PDB entry 8H2B | X-ray diffraction, 2.10 A resolution | chains C and D of the 4 polymer chains in the assembly

# Chain C (and D)
Protein: Alcohol dehydrogenase
From: Zobellia galactanivorans
Notes: chain D of this document is another copy of the same molecule, construct and numbering; everything in this record applies to it too
Reference sequence: G0L712 (G0L712_ZOBGA); residues 1-372 here = UniProt positions 1-372
Sequence (373 residues; numbered 0 to 372; the number before each row is that of its first residue; numbering starts at 0):
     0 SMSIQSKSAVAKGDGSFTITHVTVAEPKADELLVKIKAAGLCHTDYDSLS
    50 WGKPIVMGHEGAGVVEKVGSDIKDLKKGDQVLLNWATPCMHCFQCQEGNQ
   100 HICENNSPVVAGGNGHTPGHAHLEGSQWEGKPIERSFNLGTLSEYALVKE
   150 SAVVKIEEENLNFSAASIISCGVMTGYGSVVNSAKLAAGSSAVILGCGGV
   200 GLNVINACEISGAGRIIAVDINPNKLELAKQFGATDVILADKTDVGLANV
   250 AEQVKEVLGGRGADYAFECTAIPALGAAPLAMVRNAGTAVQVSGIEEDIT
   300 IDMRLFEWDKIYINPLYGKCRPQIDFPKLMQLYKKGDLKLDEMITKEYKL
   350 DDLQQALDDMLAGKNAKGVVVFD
Not modelled in the structure: 112-114, 372 (chain D: 0-1, 372)
Differences from the reference sequence: expression tag (0)
Bound ions: Zn2+ site 1: Cys41, His58, Cys170; Zn2+ site 2: Cys88, Cys91, Cys94, Cys102; Na+: Glu208, Ile209 (shared with 2 residues of chain B)
Ligand contacts: NAD (nicotinamide-adenine-dinucleotide): Cys41, His42, Thr43, Asp46, Trp84, Cys170, Thr174, Gly195, Cys196, Gly197, Gly198, Val199, Gly200, Val218, Asp219, Ile220, Asn221, Lys224, Ala239, Leu246, Cys268, Thr269, Ala270, Ile271, Leu274, Val291, Ser292, Pro314, Leu315, Tyr316, Met359
Reported in the primary citation:
  - binding site for NAD: Thr43, Gly198, Val199, Asp219, Ile220, Leu246, Thr269, Ile271, Leu274, Val291, Pro314, Tyr316

# How chain C and chain D interact
Pairs across the interface (93; chain C residue first):
  Phe92(C) - Arg260(D)
  Phe92(C) - Arg283(D)
  Gln93(C) - Arg283(D)
  Gln93(C) - Asn284(D)  hydrogen bond (side chain-backbone)
  Asn98(C) - Ala285(D)
  His100(C) - Asp308(D)  salt bridge
  Ile101(C) - Asn284(D)
  Ile101(C) - Ala285(D)  hydrophobic
  Ile101(C) - Trp307(D)  hydrophobic
  Glu103(C) - Arg260(D)  salt bridge
  Val108(C) - Trp307(D)
  Val109(C) - Asn284(D)
  Val109(C) - Trp307(D)
  Arg260(C) - Phe92(D)
  Arg260(C) - Glu103(D)  salt bridge
  Arg283(C) - Phe92(D)
  Arg283(C) - Gln93(D)
  Asn284(C) - Gln93(D)  hydrogen bond (backbone-side chain)
  Asn284(C) - Val109(D)
  Ala285(C) - Asn98(D)
  Gln290(C) - Met302(D)
  Gly293(C) - Glu306(D)
  Gly293(C) - Trp307(D)
  Ile294(C) - Met302(D)
  Ile294(C) - Arg303(D)  hydrogen bond (backbone-backbone)
  Ile294(C) - Glu306(D)  hydrogen bond (backbone-side chain)
  Glu295(C) - Arg303(D)
  Glu295(C) - Glu306(D)
  Glu296(C) - Ile300(D)
  Glu296(C) - Asp301(D)
  Glu296(C) - Met302(D)  hydrogen bond (backbone-backbone)
  Asp297(C) - Thr299(D)
  Asp297(C) - Ile300(D)
  Asp297(C) - Asp301(D)
  Ile298(C) - Ile298(D)
  Ile298(C) - Thr299(D)
  Ile298(C) - Ile300(D)  hydrogen bond (backbone-backbone)
  Ile298(C) - Met302(D)  hydrophobic
  Thr299(C) - Asp297(D)
  Thr299(C) - Ile298(D)
  Thr299(C) - Thr299(D)
  Ile300(C) - Glu296(D)
  Ile300(C) - Asp297(D)
  Ile300(C) - Ile298(D)  hydrogen bond (backbone-backbone)
  Ile300(C) - Ile300(D)  hydrophobic
  Ile300(C) - Met302(D)  hydrophobic
  Asp301(C) - Glu295(D)
  Asp301(C) - Asp297(D)
  Met302(C) - Ile294(D)
  Met302(C) - Glu296(D)  hydrogen bond (backbone-backbone)
  Met302(C) - Ile298(D)  hydrophobic
  Met302(C) - Ile300(D)  hydrophobic
  Met302(C) - Tyr311(D)
  Arg303(C) - Ile294(D)  hydrogen bond (backbone-backbone)
  Arg303(C) - Glu295(D)
  Phe305(C) - Tyr311(D)  hydrophobic
  Phe305(C) - Asn313(D)
  Glu306(C) - Gly293(D)
  Glu306(C) - Ile294(D)  hydrogen bond (side chain-backbone)
  Glu306(C) - Glu295(D)
  Glu306(C) - Asn313(D)
  Trp307(C) - Ile101(D)  hydrophobic
  Trp307(C) - Val108(D)
  Trp307(C) - Val109(D)
  Trp307(C) - Asn313(D)
  Trp307(C) - Pro314(D)
  Trp307(C) - Leu315(D)  hydrophobic
  Asp308(C) - His100(D)  salt bridge
  Asp308(C) - Ile312(D)
  Asp308(C) - Asn313(D)  hydrogen bond (backbone-backbone)
  Asp308(C) - Pro314(D)
  Asp308(C) - Leu315(D)  hydrogen bond (side chain-backbone)
  Asp308(C) - Lys318(D)
  Lys309(C) - Tyr311(D)
  Lys309(C) - Ile312(D)
  Ile310(C) - Tyr311(D)
  Ile310(C) - Ile312(D)  hydrophobic
  Tyr311(C) - Met302(D)
  Tyr311(C) - Phe305(D)  hydrophobic
  Tyr311(C) - Lys309(D)
  Tyr311(C) - Ile310(D)
  Tyr311(C) - Tyr311(D)  hydrogen bond (backbone-backbone)
  Ile312(C) - Asp308(D)
  Ile312(C) - Lys309(D)
  Asn313(C) - Phe305(D)
  Asn313(C) - Glu306(D)
  Asn313(C) - Trp307(D)
  Asn313(C) - Asp308(D)  hydrogen bond (backbone-backbone)
  Pro314(C) - Trp307(D)
  Pro314(C) - Asp308(D)
  Leu315(C) - Trp307(D)  hydrophobic
  Leu315(C) - Asp308(D)  hydrogen bond (backbone-side chain)
  Lys318(C) - Asp308(D)
Other interface residues (no listed pair), chain C (37 interface residues in all): Glu96
Other interface residues (no listed pair), chain D (38 interface residues in all): Glu96, Gly275, Gln290

# In short
37 residues of chain C face 38 of chain D across their interface, with 15 hydrogen bonds and 4 salt bridges.
Among the polar pairs are His100(C)-Asp308(D), Glu103(C)-Arg260(D) and Gln93(C)-Asn284(D). Chain C binds NAD.
From the paper: a binding site for NAD at Thr43(C), Gly198(C) and Val199(C) among others.
Both chains are Alcohol dehydrogenase (Zobellia galactanivorans). Entry 8H2B (Crystal structure of alcohol
dehydrogenase from Zobellia galactanivorans) was determined by X-ray diffraction together with 8H2A from the
same study.
